2WW9 - chains A and N of the 15 polymer chains in the assembly; structure by electron microscopy, 8.60 A resolution (very low resolution: no residue pairs are listed; an interface is given only as per-side residue counts).

[Chain A]
Protein: Sec sixty-one protein homolog
Source organism: Saccharomyces cerevisiae
Reference sequence: P38353 (SSH1_YEAST); residues 1-490 here = UniProt positions 1-490
Sequence (490 residues; each row starts with the number of its first residue):
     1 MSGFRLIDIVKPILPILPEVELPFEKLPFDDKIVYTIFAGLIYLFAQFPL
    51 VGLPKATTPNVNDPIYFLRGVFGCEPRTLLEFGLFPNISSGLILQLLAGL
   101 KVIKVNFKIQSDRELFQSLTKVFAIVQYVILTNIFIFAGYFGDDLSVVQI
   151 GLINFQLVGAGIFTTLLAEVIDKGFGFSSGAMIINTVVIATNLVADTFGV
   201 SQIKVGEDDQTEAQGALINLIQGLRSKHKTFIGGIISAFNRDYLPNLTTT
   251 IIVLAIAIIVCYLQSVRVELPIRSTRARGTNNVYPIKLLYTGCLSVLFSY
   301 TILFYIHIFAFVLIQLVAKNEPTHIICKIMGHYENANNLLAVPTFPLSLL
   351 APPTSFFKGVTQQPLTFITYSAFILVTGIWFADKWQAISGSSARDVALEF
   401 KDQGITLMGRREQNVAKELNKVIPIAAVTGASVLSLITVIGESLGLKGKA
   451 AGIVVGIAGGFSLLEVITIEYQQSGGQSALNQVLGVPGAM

[Chain N]
Protein: 60S ribosomal protein L35
Source organism: Saccharomyces cerevisiae
Reference sequence: P39741 (RL35_YEAST); residue numbers follow UniProt; this construct covers 1-120
Sequence (120 residues; each row starts with the number of its first residue):
     1 MAGVKAYELRTKSKEQLASQLVDLKKELAELKVQKLSRPSLPKIKTVRKS
    51 IACVLTVINEQQREAVRQLYKGKKYQPKDLRAKKTRALRRALTKFEASQV
   101 TEKQRKKQIAFPQRKYAIKA
Not modelled in the structure: 70-120

[Interface between chain A and chain N]
At this resolution (9 A) residue pairs are not listed: 10 residues of chain A and 9 of chain N lie at the interface.

[In short]
10 residues of chain A and 9 residues of chain N are in contact.
Here chain A is Sec sixty-one protein homolog and chain N is 60S ribosomal protein L35, both from
Saccharomyces cerevisiae. Entry 2WW9 (Cryo-EM structure of the active yeast Ssh1 complex bound to the yeast
80S ribosome) was determined by electron microscopy, deposited together with 2WWA and 2WWB.
